6RDV - chains A and J of the 20 polymer chains in the assembly; structure by electron microscopy, 3.10 A resolution.

[Chain A (and J)]
Protein: Mitochondrial ATP synthase subunit c
Organism: Polytomella sp. Pringsheim 198.80
Notes: chain J of this document is another copy of the same molecule, construct and numbering; everything in this record applies to it too
Chain sequence (127 residues; row label = number of the first residue in the row):
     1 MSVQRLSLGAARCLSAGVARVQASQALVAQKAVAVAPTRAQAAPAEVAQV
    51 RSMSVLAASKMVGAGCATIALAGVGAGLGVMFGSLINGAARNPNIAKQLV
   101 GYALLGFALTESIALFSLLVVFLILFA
Not modelled in the structure: 1-53

[Interface between chain A and chain J]
Contacting residue pairs (81; chain A residue first):
  Val55(A) - Ser54(J)
  Val55(A) - Val55(J)  hydrophobic
  Val55(A) - Ala58(J)
  Leu56(A) - Ala57(J)
  Leu56(A) - Ala58(J)  hydrophobic
  Leu56(A) - Met61(J)  hydrophobic
  Ser59(A) - Ala58(J)  hydrogen bond (side chain-backbone)
  Ser59(A) - Met61(J)
  Ser59(A) - Val62(J)
  Lys60(A) - Met61(J)
  Val62(A) - Val62(J)  hydrophobic
  Gly63(A) - Met61(J)
  Gly63(A) - Val62(J)
  Gly63(A) - Gly65(J)
  Cys66(A) - Gly65(J)
  Cys66(A) - Cys66(J)
  Cys66(A) - Ile69(J)
  Ala67(A) - Gly65(J)
  Ala67(A) - Thr68(J)
  Ile69(A) - Ile69(J)  hydrophobic
  Ala70(A) - Thr68(J)
  Ala70(A) - Ile69(J)
  Ala70(A) - Leu71(J)  hydrophobic
  Ala70(A) - Ala72(J)
  Gly73(A) - Ala72(J)
  Gly73(A) - Gly75(J)
  Gly73(A) - Ala76(J)  hydrogen bond (backbone-backbone)
  Val74(A) - Leu71(J)
  Val74(A) - Gly75(J)
  Gly77(A) - Gly75(J)
  Gly77(A) - Ala76(J)
  Gly77(A) - Gly79(J)
  Val80(A) - Gly79(J)
  Val80(A) - Val80(J)  hydrophobic
  Met81(A) - Gly79(J)
  Met81(A) - Phe82(J)
  Met81(A) - Gly83(J)
  Ser84(A) - Gly83(J)  hydrogen bond (side chain-backbone)
  Ser84(A) - Ile86(J)
  Ser84(A) - Asn87(J)  hydrogen bond
  Leu85(A) - Ile86(J)  hydrophobic
  Asn87(A) - Asn87(J)  hydrogen bond
  Gly88(A) - Asn87(J)  hydrogen bond (backbone-side chain)
  Gly88(A) - Ala90(J)
  Arg91(A) - Ala90(J)
  Asn92(A) - Ala90(J)  hydrogen bond (side chain-backbone)
  Asn92(A) - Pro93(J)
  Ile95(A) - Pro93(J)  hydrophobic
  Gln98(A) - Ala96(J)
  Leu99(A) - Ile86(J)
  Leu99(A) - Ala89(J)
  Leu99(A) - Ala90(J)  hydrophobic
  Tyr102(A) - Ala89(J)  hydrophobic
  Tyr102(A) - Ala96(J)  hydrogen bond (side chain-backbone)
  Tyr102(A) - Val100(J)  hydrophobic
  Ala103(A) - Ile86(J)  hydrophobic
  Leu105(A) - Phe82(J)  hydrophobic
  Gly106(A) - Phe82(J)
  Leu109(A) - Phe82(J)  hydrophobic
  Leu109(A) - Leu104(J)  hydrophobic
  Leu109(A) - Phe107(J)  hydrophobic
  Thr110(A) - Leu78(J)
  Thr110(A) - Phe82(J)
  Ser112(A) - Glu111(J)
  Ile113(A) - Leu71(J)  hydrophobic
  Ile113(A) - Val74(J)  hydrophobic
  Ile113(A) - Leu78(J)  hydrophobic
  Ile113(A) - Glu111(J)
  Phe116(A) - Glu111(J)
  Phe116(A) - Leu115(J)  hydrophobic
  Phe116(A) - Leu118(J)  hydrophobic
  Ser117(A) - Leu71(J)
  Val120(A) - Thr68(J)
  Val120(A) - Leu118(J)  hydrophobic
  Val120(A) - Val121(J)  hydrophobic
  Leu123(A) - Phe122(J)  hydrophobic
  Leu123(A) - Leu125(J)  hydrophobic
  Ile124(A) - Met61(J)
  Ile124(A) - Ala64(J)  hydrophobic
  Ile124(A) - Leu125(J)  hydrophobic
  Ala127(A) - Phe126(J)
Interface residues without a listed pair, chain J (40 interface residues in all): Ser84, Leu85, Ala114

[Summary]
38 residues of chain A and 40 residues of chain J are in contact, with 8 hydrogen bonds. Among the polar pairs
are Ser59(A)-Ala58(J), Ser84(A)-Gly83(J) and Ser84(A)-Asn87(J).
Both chains are Mitochondrial ATP synthase subunit c (Polytomella sp. Pringsheim 198.80). Entry 6RDV (Cryo-EM
structure of Polytomella F-ATP synthase, Rotary substate 1E, focussed refinement of F1 head and rotor) was
determined by electron microscopy together with 6RD4, 6RD5, 6RD6, 6RD7, 6RD8, 6RD9 and 46 further entries from
the same study.
